6FVV - chains K and J of the 47 polymer chains in the assembly; structure by electron microscopy, 5.40 A resolution (low resolution: residue-level contacts below are approximate; hydrogen-bond / salt-bridge calls are withheld).

# Chain K
Name: 26S proteasome regulatory subunit 6B homolog
Source organism: Saccharomyces cerevisiae (strain ATCC 204508 / S288c)
UniProtKB: P33298 (PRS6B_YEAST); numbering as in UniProt (aligned over 35-428)
Chain sequence (394 residues; numbered 35 to 428; the number before each row is that of its first residue):
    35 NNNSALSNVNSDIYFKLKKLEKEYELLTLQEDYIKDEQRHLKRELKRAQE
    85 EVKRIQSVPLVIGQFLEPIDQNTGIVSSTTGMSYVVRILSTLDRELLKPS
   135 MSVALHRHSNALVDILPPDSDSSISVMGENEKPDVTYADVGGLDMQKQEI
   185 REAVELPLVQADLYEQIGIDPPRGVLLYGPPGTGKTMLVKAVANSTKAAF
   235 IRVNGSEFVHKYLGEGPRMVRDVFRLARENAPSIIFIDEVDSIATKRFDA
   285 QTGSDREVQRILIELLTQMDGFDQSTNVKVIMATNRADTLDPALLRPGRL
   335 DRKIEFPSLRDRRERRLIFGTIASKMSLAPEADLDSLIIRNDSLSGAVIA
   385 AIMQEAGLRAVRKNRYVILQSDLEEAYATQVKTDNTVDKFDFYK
Metal / ion sites: Mg2+: Thr220 (together with ATP)
Small-molecule neighbours:
  - ATP (adenosine-5'-triphosphate), molecule 1: Asp173, Val174, Gly175, Gly176, Pro214, Pro215, Gly216, Thr217, Gly218, Lys219, Thr220, Met221, Asn319, Lys359
  - ATP, molecule 2: Asp304, Leu328, Arg330, Arg333

# Chain J
Name: 26S proteasome regulatory subunit 8 homolog
Source organism: Saccharomyces cerevisiae (strain ATCC 204508 / S288c)
UniProtKB: Q01939 (PRS8_YEAST); residue numbers follow UniProt; this construct covers 1-405
Chain sequence (405 residues; row label = number of the first residue in the row):
     1 MTAAVTSSNIVLETHESGIKPYFEQKIQETELKIRSKTENVRRLEAQRNA
    51 LNDKVRFIKDELRLLQEPGSYVGEVIKIVSDKKVLVKVQPEGKYIVDVAK
   101 DINVKDLKASQRVCLRSDSYMLHKVLENKADPLVSLMMVEKVPDSTYDMV
   151 GGLTKQIKEIKEVIELPVKHPELFESLGIAQPKGVILYGPPGTGKTLLAR
   201 AVAHHTDCKFIRVSGAELVQKYIGEGSRMVRELFVMAREHAPSIIFMDEI
   251 DSIGSTRVEGSGGGDSEVQRTMLELLNQLDGFETSKNIKIIMATNRLDIL
   301 DPALLRPGRIDRKIEFPPPSVAARAEILRIHSRKMNLTRGINLRKVAEKM
   351 NGCSGADVKGVCTEAGMYALRERRIHVTQEDFELAVGKVMNKNQETAISV
   401 AKLFK
Metal / ion sites: Mg2+: Thr196 (together with ATP)
Small-molecule neighbours:
  - ATP (adenosine-5'-triphosphate), molecule 1: Met149, Val150, Gly151, Pro190, Pro191, Gly192, Thr193, Gly194, Lys195, Thr196, Leu197, Ile250, Asn295, Ile327, His331, Gly355, Ala356, Lys359
  - ATP, molecule 2: Arg270, Arg306, Arg309

# Chain K / chain J interface
Residue-residue contacts (158):
  Asn35(K) - Ala3(J)
  Asn35(K) - Ala4(J)
  Asn35(K) - Val5(J)
  Asn36(K) - Thr2(J)
  Asn36(K) - Ala3(J)
  Asn36(K) - Ala4(J)
  Asn36(K) - Val5(J)
  Asn37(K) - Thr2(J)
  Asn37(K) - Ala4(J)
  Ser38(K) - Glu13(J)
  Ala39(K) - Glu13(J)
  Leu40(K) - Glu13(J)
  Ser41(K) - Asn9(J)
  Ser41(K) - Glu16(J)
  Asn44(K) - Glu16(J)
  Asn44(K) - Phe23(J)
  Ile47(K) - Lys26(J)
  Ile47(K) - Ile27(J)
  Tyr48(K) - Tyr22(J)
  Tyr48(K) - Phe23(J)
  Tyr48(K) - Lys26(J)
  Leu51(K) - Ile27(J)
  Glu55(K) - Ile27(J)
  Tyr58(K) - Ile34(J)
  Tyr58(K) - Lys37(J)
  Leu61(K) - Lys37(J)
  Leu61(K) - Val41(J)
  Thr62(K) - Lys37(J)
  Gln64(K) - Val41(J)
  Glu65(K) - Lys37(J)
  Glu65(K) - Asn40(J)
  Glu65(K) - Val41(J)
  Glu65(K) - Leu44(J)
  Ile68(K) - Val41(J)
  Ile68(K) - Leu44(J)
  Glu71(K) - Arg48(J)
  Gln72(K) - Leu44(J)
  Gln72(K) - Gln47(J)
  Gln72(K) - Leu51(J)
  Leu75(K) - Arg48(J)
  Leu75(K) - Leu51(J)
  Leu75(K) - Asn52(J)
  Leu75(K) - Val55(J)
  Glu78(K) - Val55(J)
  Glu78(K) - Lys59(J)
  Leu79(K) - Lys54(J)
  Leu79(K) - Val55(J)
  Leu79(K) - Ile58(J)
  Ala82(K) - Ile58(J)
  Ala82(K) - Lys59(J)
  Gln83(K) - Ile58(J)
  Glu85(K) - Lys59(J)
  Val86(K) - Ile58(J)
  Val86(K) - Leu62(J)
  Ile89(K) - Leu62(J)
  Gln98(K) - Tyr222(J)
  Leu100(K) - Met138(J)
  Glu101(K) - Asn128(J)
  Glu101(K) - Lys129(J)
  Glu101(K) - Ala130(J)
  Ile103(K) - Lys124(J)
  Ile103(K) - Leu126(J)
  Ile103(K) - Asn128(J)
  Asp104(K) - Lys124(J)
  Thr107(K) - Lys124(J)
  Ile109(K) - Val72(J)
  Ile109(K) - Arg112(J)
  Met116(K) - Tyr71(J)
  Ser117(K) - Tyr71(J)
  Ser117(K) - Val72(J)
  Ser117(K) - Pro90(J)
  Tyr118(K) - Ser70(J)
  Tyr118(K) - Tyr71(J)
  Val119(K) - Ser70(J)
  Val119(K) - Tyr71(J)
  Val119(K) - Val72(J)
  Val119(K) - Cys114(J)
  Arg121(K) - Leu64(J)
  Arg121(K) - Leu65(J)
  Arg121(K) - Glu67(J)
  Arg121(K) - Pro68(J)
  Arg121(K) - Gly69(J)
  Ile122(K) - Glu61(J)
  Leu123(K) - Glu61(J)
  Ser124(K) - Glu61(J)
  Lys132(K) - Met138(J)
  Pro133(K) - Met138(J)
  Ser134(K) - Met138(J)
  Ser143(K) - Leu65(J)
  Val147(K) - Leu65(J)
  Glu183(K) - Arg371(J)
  Glu186(K) - Leu370(J)
  Glu186(K) - Arg371(J)
  Leu197(K) - Leu370(J)
  Tyr198(K) - Leu370(J)
  Gln200(K) - Asn336(J)
  Gln200(K) - Arg373(J)
  Ile201(K) - Met335(J)
  Ile201(K) - Asn336(J)
  Ile201(K) - Gly366(J)
  Ile201(K) - Arg373(J)
  Gly202(K) - Lys334(J)
  Gly202(K) - Met335(J)
  Ile203(K) - Met335(J)
  Ile203(K) - Cys362(J)
  Ile203(K) - Thr363(J)
  Leu247(K) - Leu218(J)
  Leu247(K) - Lys221(J)
  Leu247(K) - Glu225(J)
  Gly248(K) - Leu218(J)
  Gly248(K) - Val219(J)
  Arg252(K) - Val219(J)
  Arg252(K) - Tyr222(J)
  Arg255(K) - Leu136(J)
  Arg255(K) - Val219(J)
  Arg255(K) - Gln220(J)
  Arg281(K) - Ser255(J)
  Phe282(K) - Ser252(J)
  Phe282(K) - Ile299(J)
  Asp283(K) - Ser252(J)
  Asp283(K) - Ile253(J)
  Ala284(K) - Ile253(J)
  Ala284(K) - Thr256(J)
  Ala284(K) - Arg257(J)
  Gln285(K) - Arg257(J)
  Thr286(K) - Arg257(J)
  Arg290(K) - Arg257(J)
  Arg290(K) - Gly263(J)
  Arg290(K) - Gly264(J)
  Arg290(K) - Asp265(J)
  Gln293(K) - Ser252(J)
  Arg294(K) - Leu218(J)
  Ile297(K) - Ile250(J)
  Ile297(K) - Asp251(J)
  Ile297(K) - Ser252(J)
  Glu298(K) - Val219(J)
  Leu300(K) - Ile250(J)
  Thr301(K) - Ser214(J)
  Thr301(K) - Asp248(J)
  Thr301(K) - Ile250(J)
  Gln302(K) - Ser214(J)
  Asp304(K) - Arg200(J)
  Gly305(K) - Arg200(J)
  Phe306(K) - Glu140(J)
  Phe306(K) - Arg200(J)
  Phe306(K) - Arg212(J)
  Asp307(K) - Glu140(J)
  Ala327(K) - Pro191(J)
  Leu328(K) - Pro191(J)
  Leu328(K) - Asn295(J)
  Arg330(K) - Pro191(J)
  Arg330(K) - Gly192(J)
  Pro331(K) - Ala356(J)
  Asp335(K) - Gly360(J)
  Asp335(K) - Thr363(J)
  Asp335(K) - Glu364(J)
  Arg336(K) - Thr363(J)
  Arg336(K) - Met367(J)
Also at the interface, not in a pair above, chain K (99 interface residues in all): Lys52, Lys69, Lys76, Arg81, Pro102, Asn106, Ser111, Gly115, Thr125, Ala145, Asp204, Tyr246, Pro251, Gly287, Lys337
Also at the interface, not in a pair above, chain J (101 interface residues in all): Ser8, Ser17, Lys20, Glu45, Gln66, Glu91, Val134, Val139, Asp144, Thr196, Gly215, Ala216, Ile223, Glu249, Gly254, Asp357, Lys359, Ile375, Lys392

# In short
The interface between chain K and chain J involves 99 residues on one side and 101 on the other. One ATP
molecule is bound between chain K and chain J. Chain K binds ATP. Ligands of chain J: ATP.
Chain K is 26S proteasome regulatory subunit 6B homolog and chain J is 26S proteasome regulatory subunit 8
homolog, both from Saccharomyces cerevisiae (strain ATCC 204508 / S288c); the structure, 26S proteasome, s3
state, was determined by electron microscopy (same publication as 6FVW, 6FVT, 6FVU, 6FVX and 6FVY).
